Entry 7N5P (X-ray diffraction, 2.09 A resolution); this record covers chains A and C of the 5 polymer chains in the assembly.

Chain A:
Molecule: H-2 class I histocompatibility antigen, D-B alpha chain
Source organism: Mus musculus
UniProt: P01899 (HA11_MOUSE); residues 1-277 here correspond to UniProt positions 25-301 (UniProt number = residue number + 24)
Sequence (277 residues; numbered 1 to 277; the number before each row is that of its first residue):
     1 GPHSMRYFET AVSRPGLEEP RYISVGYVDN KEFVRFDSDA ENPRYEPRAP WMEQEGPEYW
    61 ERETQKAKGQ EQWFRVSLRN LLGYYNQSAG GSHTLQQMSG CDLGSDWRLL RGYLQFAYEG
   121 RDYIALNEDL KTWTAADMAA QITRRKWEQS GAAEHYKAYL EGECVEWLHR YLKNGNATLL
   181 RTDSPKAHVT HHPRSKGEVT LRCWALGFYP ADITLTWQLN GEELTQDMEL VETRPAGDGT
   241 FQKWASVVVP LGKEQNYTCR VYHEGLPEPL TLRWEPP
Disordered / not traced: 177-181
Disulfides: Cys101-Cys164, Cys203-Cys259
Metal / ion sites: Na+: Glu154 (shared with 1 residue of chain D)

Chain C:
Molecule: peptide from Polymerase acidic protein
UniProt: O89752 (PA_I97A1); residues 1-10 here correspond to UniProt positions 224-233 (UniProt number = residue number + 223)
Sequence (10 residues; each row starts with the number of its first residue):
     1 SSLCNFRAYV
Construct notes: engineered mutation Cys4 (Glu227 in O89752)

Interface between chain A and chain C:
Contacting residue pairs - 49 pairs, chain A then chain C:
  Tyr7(A) - Ser1(C)  hydrogen bond (side chain-backbone)
  Tyr7(A) - Ser2(C)  hydrogen bond (side chain-backbone)
  Tyr45(A) - Ser2(C)
  Glu63(A) - Ser1(C)  hydrogen bond
  Glu63(A) - Ser2(C)  hydrogen bond
  Lys66(A) - Ser1(C)
  Lys66(A) - Ser2(C)  hydrogen bond (side chain-backbone)
  Gln70(A) - Leu3(C)  hydrogen bond (side chain-backbone)
  Gln70(A) - Cys4(C)
  Gln70(A) - Asn5(C)  hydrogen bond (side chain-backbone)
  Trp73(A) - Asn5(C)
  Trp73(A) - Phe6(C)  hydrogen bond (side chain-backbone)
  Trp73(A) - Ala8(C)  hydrogen bond (side chain-backbone)
  Trp73(A) - Tyr9(C)
  Trp73(A) - Val10(C)  hydrophobic
  Val76(A) - Tyr9(C)  hydrophobic
  Ser77(A) - Tyr9(C)
  Ser77(A) - Val10(C)  hydrogen bond (side chain-backbone)
  Asn80(A) - Tyr9(C)
  Asn80(A) - Val10(C)  hydrogen bond (side chain-backbone)
  Leu81(A) - Val10(C)  hydrophobic
  Tyr84(A) - Val10(C)  hydrogen bond (side chain-backbone)
  Gln97(A) - Leu3(C)
  Gln97(A) - Asn5(C)  hydrogen bond
  Ser99(A) - Leu3(C)
  Leu114(A) - Leu3(C)  hydrophobic
  Tyr123(A) - Val10(C)
  Thr143(A) - Val10(C)  hydrogen bond (side chain-backbone)
  Lys146(A) - Tyr9(C)  hydrogen bond (side chain-backbone)
  Lys146(A) - Val10(C)  hydrogen bond (side chain-backbone)
  Trp147(A) - Ala8(C)
  Trp147(A) - Tyr9(C)  hydrogen bond (side chain-backbone)
  Trp147(A) - Val10(C)  hydrophobic
  Ser150(A) - Phe6(C)
  Ser150(A) - Ala8(C)
  Ala152(A) - Phe6(C)  hydrophobic
  His155(A) - Cys4(C)  hydrogen bond (side chain-backbone)
  His155(A) - Asn5(C)
  His155(A) - Phe6(C)  hydrogen bond (side chain-backbone)
  Tyr156(A) - Leu3(C)  hydrophobic
  Tyr156(A) - Asn5(C)
  Tyr156(A) - Phe6(C)  hydrogen bond (side chain-backbone)
  Tyr159(A) - Ser1(C)  hydrogen bond (side chain-backbone)
  Tyr159(A) - Ser2(C)
  Tyr159(A) - Leu3(C)  hydrophobic
  Glu163(A) - Ser1(C)  hydrogen bond
  Glu163(A) - Ser2(C)
  Trp167(A) - Ser1(C)
  Tyr171(A) - Ser1(C)  hydrogen bond (side chain-backbone)
Also at the interface, not in a pair above, chain A (33 interface residues in all): Met5, Tyr59, Gln72, Phe74, Leu95, Phe116, Gly151
Also at the interface, not in a pair above, chain C (10 interface residues in all): Arg7

In short:
33 residues of chain A face 10 of chain C across their interface, with 23 hydrogen bonds. Among the polar
pairs are Tyr7(A)-Ser1(C), Tyr7(A)-Ser2(C) and Glu63(A)-Ser1(C).
Here chain A is H-2 class I histocompatibility antigen, D-B alpha chain (Mus musculus) and chain C is peptide
from Polymerase acidic protein. Entry 7N5P (6218 TCR in complex with H2-Db PA224-233 with a cysteine mutant)
was determined by X-ray diffraction (same publication as 7N4K, 7N5C and 7N5Q).
